Entry 7YCV (X-ray diffraction, 2.61 A resolution); this record covers chains A and B.

[Chain A (and B)]
Protein: Antitoxin ParD
Organism: Pseudoalteromonas rubra
Notes: chain B of this document is another copy of the same molecule, construct and numbering; everything in this record applies to it too
UniProt: A0A0U3H4C4 (A0A0U3H4C4_9GAMM); residues 2-54 here = UniProt positions 2-54
Sequence (63 residues; numbered 0 to 62; the number before each row is that of its first residue; numbering starts at 0):
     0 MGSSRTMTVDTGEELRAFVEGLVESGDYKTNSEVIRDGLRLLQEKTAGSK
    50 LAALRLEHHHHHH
Unresolved in the structure: 0-3, 59-62 (chain B: 0-2, 57-62)
Sequence notes: initiating methionine (0); expression tag (1, 55-62)
From the paper describing this entry:
  - self-association interface (contacts with another copy of this molecule); pairs are residue here / residue on that copy: Asp26-Arg54, Arg4, Met6, Val8, Asp9, Thr10, Arg15, Ser31, Arg35

[How chain A and chain B interact]
Contacting residue pairs (54):
  Arg4(A) - Asp9(B)
  Arg4(A) - Thr10(B)  hydrogen bond (backbone-backbone)
  Arg4(A) - Gly11(B)
  Arg4(A) - Glu12(B)
  Thr5(A) - Val8(B)
  Thr5(A) - Arg15(B)
  Met6(A) - Met6(B)
  Met6(A) - Thr7(B)
  Met6(A) - Val8(B)  hydrogen bond (backbone-backbone)
  Met6(A) - Arg15(B)
  Met6(A) - Ile34(B)  hydrophobic
  Thr7(A) - Thr5(B)
  Thr7(A) - Met6(B)
  Thr7(A) - Thr7(B)
  Val8(A) - Arg4(B)
  Val8(A) - Thr5(B)
  Val8(A) - Met6(B)  hydrogen bond (backbone-backbone)
  Val8(A) - Ser31(B)
  Asp9(A) - Arg4(B)  salt bridge
  Asp9(A) - Ser31(B)  hydrogen bond (backbone-side chain)
  Asp9(A) - Arg35(B)  hydrogen bond (backbone-side chain)
  Thr10(A) - Arg4(B)  hydrogen bond (backbone-backbone)
  Thr10(A) - Arg35(B)
  Gly11(A) - Arg4(B)  hydrogen bond (backbone-backbone)
  Glu12(A) - Ser3(B)
  Leu14(A) - Arg35(B)
  Leu14(A) - Gln42(B)
  Arg15(A) - Thr5(B)  hydrogen bond (side chain-backbone)
  Arg15(A) - Met6(B)
  Phe17(A) - Gln42(B)
  Leu21(A) - Leu41(B)  hydrophobic
  Leu21(A) - Thr45(B)
  Tyr27(A) - Leu41(B)
  Asn30(A) - Met6(B)
  Ser31(A) - Val8(B)
  Ser31(A) - Asp9(B)  hydrogen bond (side chain-backbone)
  Val33(A) - Leu41(B)  hydrophobic
  Ile34(A) - Leu38(B)  hydrophobic
  Arg35(A) - Asp9(B)  hydrogen bond (side chain-backbone)
  Arg35(A) - Thr10(B)
  Arg35(A) - Leu14(B)
  Asp36(A) - Leu41(B)
  Gly37(A) - Gly37(B)
  Leu38(A) - Val18(B)  hydrophobic
  Leu38(A) - Val33(B)  hydrophobic
  Leu40(A) - Lys44(B)
  Leu41(A) - Leu21(B)  hydrophobic
  Leu41(A) - Val33(B)  hydrophobic
  Leu41(A) - Asp36(B)
  Leu41(A) - Leu40(B)  hydrophobic
  Gln42(A) - Leu14(B)
  Gln42(A) - Phe17(B)
  Lys44(A) - Leu40(B)
  Arg54(A) - Asp26(B)  salt bridge
Also at the interface, not in a pair above, chain A (30 interface residues in all): Val18, Thr45, Leu50
Also at the interface, not in a pair above, chain B (32 interface residues in all): Ser24, Tyr27, Asn30, Lys49

[Overview]
The interface between chain A and chain B involves 30 residues on one side and 32 on the other; the contacts
include 10 hydrogen bonds and 2 salt bridges. Among the polar pairs are Asp9(A)-Arg4(B), Arg54(A)-Asp26(B) and
Asp9(A)-Ser31(B). From the paper: a self-association interface involving Arg4(A), Met6(A) and Val8(A) among
others.
Chain A and chain B are both Antitoxin ParD (Pseudoalteromonas rubra); the structure, The Dimeric Format of
Truncated PrpA (2-54)and RHH Domain of PrpA, was determined by X-ray diffraction (same publication as 7YCS,
7YCU and 7YCW).
